4I5E - chains B and D of the 4 polymer chains in the assembly; structure by X-ray diffraction, 2.80 A resolution.

Chain B (and D):
Protein: Alclohol dehydrogenase/short-chain dehydrogenase
Organism: Ralstonia sp
Notes: chain D of this document is another copy of the same molecule, construct and numbering; everything in this record applies to it too
UniProtKB: C0IR58 (C0IR58_9RALS); numbering as in UniProt (aligned over 2-249)
Chain sequence (262 residues; numbered -12 to 249; the number before each row is that of its first residue; numbers below 1 keep their minus sign (Met-12 is residue -12)):
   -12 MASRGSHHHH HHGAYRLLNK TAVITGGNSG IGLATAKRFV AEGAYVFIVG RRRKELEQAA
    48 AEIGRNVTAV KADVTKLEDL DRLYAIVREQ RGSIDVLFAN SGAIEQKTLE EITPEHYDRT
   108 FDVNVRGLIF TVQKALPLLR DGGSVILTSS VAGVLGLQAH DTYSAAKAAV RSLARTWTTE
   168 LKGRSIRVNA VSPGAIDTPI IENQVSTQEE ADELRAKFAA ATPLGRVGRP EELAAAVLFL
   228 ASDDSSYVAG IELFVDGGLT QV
Disordered / not traced: -12 to 0
Differences from the reference sequence: expression tag (-12 to 1)
Ligand contacts: NADP (NAP; NADP nicotinamide-adenine-dinucleotide phosphate): Gly13, Gly14, Asn15, Ser16, Gly17, Ile18, Gly37, Arg38, Arg39, Ala59, Asp60, Val61, Thr62, Asn87, Ser88, Gly89, Ala90, Val110, Asn111, Thr135, Ser136, Ser137, Tyr150, Lys154, Pro180, Gly181, Ala182, Ile183, Thr185, Pro186, Ile187

How chain B and chain D interact:
Pairs across the interface (75):
  Ala1(B) with Ala1(D), hydrophobic
  Arg3(B) with Arg3(D); Asp231(D), salt bridge
  Arg25(B) with Asp231(D), salt bridge
  Arg158(B) with Gln248(D), hydrogen bond
  Arg162(B) with Gln248(D), hydrogen bond (side chain-backbone); Val249(D)
  Thr165(B) with Pro210(D); Val249(D)
  Thr166(B) with Val249(D)
  Lys169(B) with Pro210(D)
  Ala182(B) with Tyr234(D), hydrogen bond (backbone-side chain)
  Ile183(B) with Tyr234(D), hydrophobic
  Thr209(B) with Tyr234(D)
  Pro210(B) with Thr165(D); Lys169(D)
  Leu211(B) with Ser233(D); Tyr234(D), hydrophobic
  Arg213(B) with Ser233(D); Tyr234(D), hydrogen bond (backbone-side chain)
  Val214(B) with Tyr234(D)
  Gly215(B) with Tyr234(D), hydrogen bond (backbone-side chain)
  Glu219(B) with Asp231(D); Ser233(D), hydrogen bond; Tyr234(D)
  Ala222(B) with Asp231(D)
  Ala223(B) with Phe226(D), hydrophobic; Asp231(D)
  Phe226(B) with Ala223(D), hydrophobic; Phe226(D), hydrophobic
  Asp231(B) with Arg3(D), salt bridge; Arg25(D), salt bridge; Glu219(D); Ala222(D); Ala223(D)
  Ser233(B) with Leu211(D); Arg213(D); Glu219(D), hydrogen bond
  Tyr234(B) with Ala182(D), hydrogen bond (side chain-backbone); Ile183(D), hydrophobic; Thr209(D); Leu211(D), hydrophobic; Arg213(D), hydrogen bond (side chain-backbone); Val214(D); Gly215(D), hydrogen bond (side chain-backbone); Glu219(D); Val242(D); Asp243(D), hydrogen bond (backbone-backbone); Gly244(D), hydrogen bond (backbone-backbone)
  Val235(B) with Phe241(D); Val242(D), hydrophobic
  Ala236(B) with Gly244(D); Gly245(D); Gln248(D)
  Gly237(B) with Gln248(D)
  Ile238(B) with Leu240(D), hydrophobic; Phe241(D); Gln248(D)
  Leu240(B) with Ile238(D), hydrophobic; Leu240(D), hydrophobic
  Phe241(B) with Ile238(D)
  Val242(B) with Tyr234(D); Val235(D), hydrophobic
  Asp243(B) with Tyr234(D), hydrogen bond (backbone-backbone)
  Gly244(B) with Tyr234(D), hydrogen bond (backbone-backbone); Ala236(D)
  Gly245(B) with Ala236(D)
  Gln248(B) with Arg158(D), hydrogen bond; Arg162(D), hydrogen bond (backbone-side chain); Ala236(D); Gly237(D); Ile238(D)
  Val249(B) with Arg162(D); Thr165(D); Thr166(D)
Other interface residues (no listed pair), chain B (39 interface residues in all): Arg174, Arg216, Leu225, Glu239
Other interface residues (no listed pair), chain D (39 interface residues in all): Arg174, Arg216, Leu225, Glu239

Summary:
The chain B/chain D interface involves 39 residues from each chain, with 16 hydrogen bonds and 4 salt bridges.
Polar contacts include Arg3(B)-Asp231(D), Arg25(B)-Asp231(D) and Arg158(B)-Gln248(D). Chain B binds NADP.
Chain B and chain D are both Alclohol dehydrogenase/short-chain dehydrogenase (Ralstonia sp); the structure,
Crystal structure of Ralstonia sp. alcohol dehydrogenase in complex with NADP+, was determined by X-ray
diffraction together with 4I5D, 4I5F and 4I5G from the same study.
